8C7U - chains A and B of the 6 polymer chains in the assembly; structure by X-ray diffraction, 3.15 A resolution.

[Chain A (and B)]
Name: GTP-sensing transcriptional pleiotropic repressor CodY
Source organism: Enterococcus faecalis (strain ATCC 700802 / V583)
Notes: chain B of this document is another copy of the same molecule, construct and numbering; everything in this record applies to it too
UniProt: A0A1B4XP18 (A0A1B4XP18_ENTFL); numbering as in UniProt (aligned over 1-260)
Amino-acid sequence (262 residues; row label = number of the first residue in the row; numbers below 1 keep their minus sign (Gly-1 is residue -1)):
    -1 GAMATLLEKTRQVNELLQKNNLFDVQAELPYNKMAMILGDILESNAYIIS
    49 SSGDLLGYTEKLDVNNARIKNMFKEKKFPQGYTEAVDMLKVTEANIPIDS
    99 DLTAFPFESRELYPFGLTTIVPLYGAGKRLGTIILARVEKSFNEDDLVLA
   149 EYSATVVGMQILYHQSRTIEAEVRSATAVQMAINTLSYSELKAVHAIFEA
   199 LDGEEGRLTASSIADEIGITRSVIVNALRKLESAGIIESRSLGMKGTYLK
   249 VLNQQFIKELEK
Not modelled in the structure: -1
Differences from the reference sequence: expression tag (-1 to 0)
Residues lining bound ligands: leucine (LEU): Arg66, Ile67, Met70, Phe76, Pro77, Tyr80, Thr101, Ala102, Phe103, Pro104, Phe105
What the authors report for this chain:
  - conformationally variable residues (loop rearrangement): Gln16, Lys17, Asn18, Ala25 to Pro28, Arg66, Lys74, Lys75, Phe76
  - binding site for leucine: Arg66
  - self-association interface (contacts with another copy of this molecule); pairs are residue here / residue on that copy: Tyr246-Tyr186 (pi stacking), Gln16, Lys17, Leu184
  - contacts within the chain: Glu26-Lys74 (salt bridge)
  - mutagenesis - K74A: unchanged binding to leucine
  - mutagenesis - K74A: decreased binding to DNA
  - mutagenesis - Y186A/R238A/L240A/Y246A: abolished binding to DNA

[How chain A and chain B interact]
Contacting residue pairs - 67 pairs, chain A then chain B:
  Ala0(A) with Met1(B)
  Met1(A) with Met1(B), hydrophobic; Leu4(B), hydrophobic; Glu142(B); Asp143(B)
  Ala2(A) with Glu142(B), hydrogen bond (backbone-side chain)
  Leu4(A) with Leu4(B), hydrophobic
  Leu5(A) with Leu145(B); Val146(B), hydrophobic; Glu149(B)
  Arg9(A) with Glu149(B), salt bridge
  Asn12(A) with Thr153(B), hydrogen bond
  Leu15(A) with Thr153(B)
  Gln16(A) with Tyr122(B); Gly123(B); Ala124(B)
  Asn19(A) with Ala124(B)
  Phe21(A) with Leu160(B), hydrophobic; Tyr161(B), hydrophobic
  Ala124(A) with Gln16(B)
  Gly125(A) with Gln16(B)
  Glu142(A) with Met1(B); Ala2(B); Leu5(B)
  Asp143(A) with Met1(B)
  Val146(A) with Leu5(B), hydrophobic
  Glu149(A) with Leu5(B); Arg9(B), salt bridge
  Tyr150(A) with Tyr150(B), hydrophobic; Thr153(B), hydrogen bond
  Thr153(A) with Asn12(B), hydrogen bond; Leu15(B); Tyr150(B), hydrogen bond
  Val154(A) with Met157(B), hydrophobic
  Met157(A) with Leu15(B), hydrophobic; Met157(B), hydrophobic; Gln158(B); Tyr161(B)
  Gln158(A) with Tyr161(B)
  Tyr161(A) with Tyr161(B), hydrophobic; Ser164(B); Arg165(B); Glu168(B)
  Ser164(A) with Arg165(B), hydrogen bond
  Arg165(A) with Glu168(B), salt bridge
  Glu168(A) with Arg165(B), salt bridge
  Arg172(A) with Arg172(B)
  Met179(A) with Glu230(B); Ser231(B); Gly233(B)
  Ala180(A) with Ser231(B)
  Thr183(A) with Arg227(B); Glu230(B); Ser231(B)
  Asn224(A) with Asn224(B), hydrogen bond; Lys228(B)
  Arg227(A) with Lys228(B)
  Lys228(A) with Ser231(B), hydrogen bond (backbone-side chain)
  Glu230(A) with Met179(B); Thr183(B)
  Ser231(A) with Met179(B); Ala180(B); Thr183(B); Lys228(B), hydrogen bond (side chain-backbone); Ala232(B)
  Ala232(A) with Ser231(B)
  Gly233(A) with Met179(B), hydrogen bond (backbone-side chain)
Interface residues without a listed pair, chain A (41 interface residues in all): Thr8, Thr90, Tyr122, Leu145
Interface residues without a listed pair, chain B (39 interface residues in all): Ala0, Thr8, Val154

[In short]
Chain A and chain B form an interface of 41 and 39 residues respectively, with 10 hydrogen bonds and 4 salt
bridges. Polar pairs include Arg9(A)-Glu149(B), Arg165(A)-Glu168(B) and Ala2(A)-Glu142(B). Bound to chain A:
leucine. From the paper: a binding site for leucine at Arg66(A); K74A of chain A reduces binding to DNA.
Both chains are GTP-sensing transcriptional pleiotropic repressor CodY (Enterococcus faecalis (strain ATCC
700802 / V583)). Entry 8C7U (Transcriptional pleiotropic repressor CodY from Enterococcus faecalis in complex
with Leu and a 30-bp DNA fragment ...) was determined by X-ray diffraction, deposited together with 8C7S and
8C7O.
